Entry 6DBT (electron microscopy, 4.30 A resolution (low resolution: residue-level contacts below are approximate; hydrogen-bond / salt-bridge calls are withheld)); this record covers chains A and F of the 8 polymer chains in the assembly.

== Chain A ==
Name: Recombination activating gene 1 - MBP chimera
From: Escherichia coli
Notes: EC 2.3.2.27
UniProtKB: chimeric construct of P0AEX9, O13033: residues -113 to 250 from P0AEX9 (MALE_ECOLI) positions 29-392 (UniProt number = residue number + 142); residues 271-1031 from O13033 positions 271-1031 (same numbers)
Sequence (1159 residues; row label = number of the first residue in the row; numbers below 1 keep their minus sign (Met-127 is residue -127)):
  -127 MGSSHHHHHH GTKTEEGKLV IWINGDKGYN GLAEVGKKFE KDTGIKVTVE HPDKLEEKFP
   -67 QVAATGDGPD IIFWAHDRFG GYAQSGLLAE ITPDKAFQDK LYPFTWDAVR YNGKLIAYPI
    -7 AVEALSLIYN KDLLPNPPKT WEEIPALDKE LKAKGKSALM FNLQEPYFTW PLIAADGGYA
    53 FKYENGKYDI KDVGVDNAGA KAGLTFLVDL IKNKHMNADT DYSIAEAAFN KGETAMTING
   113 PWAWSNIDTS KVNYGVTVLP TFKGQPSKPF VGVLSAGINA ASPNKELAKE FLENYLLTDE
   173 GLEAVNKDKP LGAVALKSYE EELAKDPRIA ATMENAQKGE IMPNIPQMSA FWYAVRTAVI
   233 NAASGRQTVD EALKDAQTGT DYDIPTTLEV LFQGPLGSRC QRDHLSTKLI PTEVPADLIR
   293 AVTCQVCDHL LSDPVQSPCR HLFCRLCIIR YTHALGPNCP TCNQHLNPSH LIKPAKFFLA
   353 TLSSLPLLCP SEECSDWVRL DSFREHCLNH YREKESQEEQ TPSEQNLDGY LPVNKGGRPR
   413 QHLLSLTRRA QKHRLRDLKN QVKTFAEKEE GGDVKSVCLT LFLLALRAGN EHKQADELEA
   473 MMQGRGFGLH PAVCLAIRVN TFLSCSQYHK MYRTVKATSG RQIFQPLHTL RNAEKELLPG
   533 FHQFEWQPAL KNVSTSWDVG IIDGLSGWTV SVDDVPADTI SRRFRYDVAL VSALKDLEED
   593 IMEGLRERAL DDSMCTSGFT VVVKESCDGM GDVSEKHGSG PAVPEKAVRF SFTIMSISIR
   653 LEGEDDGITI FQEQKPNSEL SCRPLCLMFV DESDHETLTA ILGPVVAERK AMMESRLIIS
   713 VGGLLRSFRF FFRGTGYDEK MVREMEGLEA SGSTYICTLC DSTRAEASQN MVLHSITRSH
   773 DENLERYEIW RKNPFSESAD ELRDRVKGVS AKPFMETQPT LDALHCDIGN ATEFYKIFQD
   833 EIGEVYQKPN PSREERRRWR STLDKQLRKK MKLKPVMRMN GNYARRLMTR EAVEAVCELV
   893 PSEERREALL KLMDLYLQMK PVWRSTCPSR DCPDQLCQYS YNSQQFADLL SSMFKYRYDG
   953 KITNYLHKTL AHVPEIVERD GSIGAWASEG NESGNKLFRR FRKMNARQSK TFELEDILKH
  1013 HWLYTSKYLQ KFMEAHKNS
Disordered / not traced: -127 to 407, 629-635, 1029-1031
Sequence notes: initiating methionine (-127); expression tag (-126 to -114); linker (251-270)
Ion coordination: Zn2+: Cys749, Cys752, His959, His964; Ca2+ near Glu984 (its only coordinating residue here)

== Chain F ==
Molecule: Reverse strand of 12-RSS substrate DNA
Sequence (50 nucleotides; row label = number of the first residue in the row):
     1 CTGCAGGGTT TTTGTTCCAG TCTGTAGCAC TGTGTAAGAC AGGCCAGATC

== Chain A / chain F interface ==
Contacting residue pairs - 10 pairs, chain A then chain F:
  Lys465(A) - DT23(F)
  Gly623(A) - DT35(F)
  Asp624(A) - DG34(F)
  Ser626(A) - DT33(F)
  Ser626(A) - DG34(F)
  Met869(A) - DA37(F)
  Met869(A) - DG38(F)
  Arg870(A) - DA37(F)
  Met871(A) - DG38(F)
  Arg991(A) - DG34(F)
Interface residues without a listed pair, chain A (10 interface residues in all): Met622, Thr824

== In short ==
Chain A and chain F form an interface of 10 and 6 residues respectively. Cys749(A), Cys752(A), His959(A) and
His964(A) form the Zn2+ site.
Here chain A is Recombination activating gene 1 - MBP chimera (Escherichia coli) and chain F is Reverse strand
of 12-RSS substrate DNA. Entry 6DBT (Cryo-EM structure of RAG in complex with 12-RSS and 23-RSS substrate
DNAs) was determined by electron microscopy together with 6DBI, 6DBJ, 6DBL, 6DBO, 6DBQ, 6DBR and 4 further
entries from the same study.
